5FQM - chain A; structure by X-ray diffraction, 1.50 A resolution.

[Chain A]
Protein: Gnca beta lactamase
From: Synthetic construct
Sequence (269 residues; row label = number of the first residue in the row; note: 3 numbers in that range are skipped by the numbering (no residue carries them; nothing is unmodelled there)):
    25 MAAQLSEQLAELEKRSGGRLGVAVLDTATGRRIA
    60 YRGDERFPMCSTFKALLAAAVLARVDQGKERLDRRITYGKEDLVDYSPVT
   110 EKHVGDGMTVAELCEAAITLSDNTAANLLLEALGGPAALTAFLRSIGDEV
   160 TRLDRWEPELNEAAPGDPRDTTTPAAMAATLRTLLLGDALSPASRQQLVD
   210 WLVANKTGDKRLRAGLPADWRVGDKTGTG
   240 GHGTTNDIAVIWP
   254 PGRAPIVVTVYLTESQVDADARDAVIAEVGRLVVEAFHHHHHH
Unresolved in the structure: 25-27, 293-296
Reported in the primary citation:
  - mutagenesis - W229D: increased catalytic activity on Kemp elimination

[Overview]
From the paper: W229D increases catalytic activity on Kemp elimination.
Chain A is Gnca beta lactamase (Synthetic construct); the structure, Last common ancestor of Gram Negative
Bacteria (GNCA) Class A beta- lactamase, was determined by X-ray diffraction (same publication as 5FQQ, 5FQI,
5FQJ, 5FQK and 4UHU).
